PDB entry 5VVJ | X-ray diffraction, 3.89 A resolution | chains F and H of the 8 polymer chains in the assembly

== Chain F ==
Name: CRISPR-associated endoribonuclease Cas2
Source organism: Escherichia coli (strain K12)
Notes: EC 3.1.-.-
Reference sequence: P45956 (CAS2_ECOLI); residue numbers follow UniProt; this construct covers 1-94
Chain sequence (95 residues; numbered 1 to 95; the number before each row is that of its first residue):
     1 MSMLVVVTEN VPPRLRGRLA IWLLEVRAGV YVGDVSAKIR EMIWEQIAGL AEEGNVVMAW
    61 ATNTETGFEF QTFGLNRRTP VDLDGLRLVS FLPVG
Differences from the reference sequence: expression tag (95)
From the paper describing this entry:
  - binding site for the 112-nt DNA strand (chain H): Lys38

== Chain H ==
Molecule: 112-nt DNA strand
Sequence (112 nucleotides; row label = number of the first residue in the row):
     1 ATTTACTACT CGTTCTGGTG TTTCTCGTGT GTTCCCCGCG CCAGCGGGGA TAAACCGAGC
    61 AGATATGCTC GGTTTATCCC CGCTGGCGCG GGGAACACTC TAAGATATTA GA
Not modelled in the structure: 47-53, 61-66, 74-81, 104-107

== Chain F / chain H interface ==
Pairs across the interface - 9 pairs, chain F then chain H:
  Glu9(F) - DT13(H)  phosphate contact
  Glu9(F) - DT14(H)  phosphate contact
  Asn10(F) - DT13(H)  hydrogen bond to the phosphate
  Asn10(F) - DT14(H)  hydrogen bond to the phosphate
  Arg16(F) - DC15(H)  salt bridge to the phosphate
  Ala28(F) - DT14(H)  phosphate contact
  Ala28(F) - DC15(H)  phosphate contact
  Lys38(F) - DC37(H)  salt bridge to the phosphate
  Asn63(F) - DG86(H)  hydrogen bond to the phosphate
Interface residues without a listed pair, chain F (7 interface residues in all): Thr8
Interface residues without a listed pair, chain H (6 interface residues in all): DG38

== Summary ==
7 residues of chain F face 6 of chain H across their interface, with 3 hydrogen bonds and 2 salt bridges.
Polar pairs include Asn10(F)-DT13(H), Asn10(F)-DT14(H) and Asn63(F)-DG86(H). The paper reports a binding site
for the 112-nt DNA strand (chain H) at Lys38(F).
Here chain F is CRISPR-associated endoribonuclease Cas2 (Escherichia coli (strain K12)) and chain H is a
112-nt DNA strand. Entry 5VVJ (Cas1-Cas2 bound to half-site intermediate) was determined by X-ray diffraction
together with 5VVK, 5VVL and 5WFE from the same study.
